Entry 2VB2 (X-ray diffraction, 1.70 A resolution); this record covers chain X.

# Chain X
Protein: Cation efflux system protein cusf
Organism: Escherichia coli
UniProtKB: P77214 (CUSF_ECOLI); residues 1-88 here correspond to UniProt positions 23-110 (UniProt number = residue number + 22)
Sequence (88 residues; each row starts with the number of its first residue):
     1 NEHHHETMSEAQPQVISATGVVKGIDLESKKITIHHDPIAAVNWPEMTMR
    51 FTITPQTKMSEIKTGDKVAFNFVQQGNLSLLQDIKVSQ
Disordered / not traced: 1-12
Metal / ion sites: Cu ion: His36, Met47, Met49
What the authors report for this chain:
  - Cu ion coordination: His36, Met47, Met49
  - binding site for Cu ion: Trp44
  - conformationally variable residues (side-chain flip): Met47, Met49
  - mutagenesis - W44M: increased binding to Cu(i)

# Overview
The Cu ion site is built by His36, Met47 and Met49. The paper reports a binding site for Cu ion at Trp44; W44M
increases binding to Cu(i).
Chain X is Cation efflux system protein cusf (Escherichia coli); the structure, Crystal structure of
Cu(I)CusF, was determined by X-ray diffraction, deposited together with 2VB3.
